9FQJ - chain A; structure by X-ray diffraction, 1.56 A resolution.

# Chain A
Molecule: E3 ubiquitin-protein ligase CBL-B
From: Homo sapiens
Notes: engineered mutation(s): EC:2.3.2.27
UniProt: Q13191 (CBLB_HUMAN); residues 36-427 here = UniProt positions 36-427
Chain sequence (394 residues; numbered 34 to 427; the number before each row is that of its first residue):
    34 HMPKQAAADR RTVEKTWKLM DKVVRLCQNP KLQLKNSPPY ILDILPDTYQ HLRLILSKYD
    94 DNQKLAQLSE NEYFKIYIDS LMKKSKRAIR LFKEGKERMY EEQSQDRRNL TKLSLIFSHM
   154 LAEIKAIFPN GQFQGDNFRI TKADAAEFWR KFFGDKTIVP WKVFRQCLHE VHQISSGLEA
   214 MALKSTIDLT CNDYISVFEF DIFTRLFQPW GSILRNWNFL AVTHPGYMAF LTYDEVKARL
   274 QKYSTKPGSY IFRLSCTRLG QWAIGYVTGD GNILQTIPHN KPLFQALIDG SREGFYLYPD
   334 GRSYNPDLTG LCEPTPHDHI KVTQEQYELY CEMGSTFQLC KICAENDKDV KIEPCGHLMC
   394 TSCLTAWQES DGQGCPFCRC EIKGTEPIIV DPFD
Disordered / not traced: 34-36, 347-353
Sequence notes: expression tag (34-35)
Ion coordination: Na+: Asp221, Thr223, Asn225, Tyr227, Glu232; Zn2+ site 1: Cys373, Cys376, Cys393, Cys396; Zn2+ site 2: Cys388, His390, Cys408, Cys411
Residues lining bound ligands: A1IE5 (2-cyclopropyl-6-methyl-N-[3-[(6S)-6-methyl-2-oxidanylidene-1,3-oxazinan-6-yl]phenyl]pyrimidine-4-carboxamide): Arg141, Thr144, Lys145, Leu148, Ser218, Thr219, Leu222, Tyr260, Ala262, Phe263, Leu264, Glu268, Tyr363, Met366, Gly367
UniProt features mapped onto this chain:
  - zinc finger: Cys373 to Arg412 (RING-type)
  - region: Leu344 to Leu372 (Linker)
  - binding site (Ca(2+)): Asp221, Thr223, Asn225, Tyr227, Glu232
  - binding site (4-O-phospho-L-tyrosine): Arg286
  - modified residue: Ser282 (Phosphoserine), Tyr363 (Phosphotyrosine)
  - natural variant: His257 (H257L: In ADMIO3)
  - mutagenesis: Gly298 (G298E: Inhibits interaction with SYK. No effect on E3 activity), Tyr363 (Y363E: Decreases affinity for E2 ubiquitin-conjugating enzymes), Cys373 (C373A: Abolishes E3 activity but does not affect binding to substrates)

# In short
Chain A binds compound A1IE5. Asp221, Thr223, Asn225, Tyr227 and Glu232 form the Na+ site. Cys373, Cys376,
Cys393 and Cys396 form the Zn2+ site 1. Curated annotation (UniProt) lists 5 Ca2+-binding residues, residue
binding 4-O-phospho-L-tyrosine Arg286 and 3 mutagenesis sites.
Chain A is E3 ubiquitin-protein ligase CBL-B (Homo sapiens); the structure, E3 ligase Cbl-b in complex with a
carbamate scaffold inhibitor (compound 12), was determined by X-ray diffraction, deposited together with 9FQH
and 9FQI.
